Entry 9RU5 (electron microscopy, 3.26 A resolution); this record covers chains A and B of the 4 polymer chains in the assembly.

# Chain A
Molecule: TCRpub alpha chain
Organism: Homo sapiens
Sequence (209 residues; each row starts with the number of its first residue):
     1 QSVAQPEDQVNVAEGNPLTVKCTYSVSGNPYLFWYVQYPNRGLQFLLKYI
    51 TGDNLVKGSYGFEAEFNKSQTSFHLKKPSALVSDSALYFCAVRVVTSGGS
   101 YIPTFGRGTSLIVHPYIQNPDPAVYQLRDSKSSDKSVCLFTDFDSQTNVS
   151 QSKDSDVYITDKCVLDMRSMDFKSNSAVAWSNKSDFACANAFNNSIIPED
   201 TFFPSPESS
Disordered / not traced: 1-2, 132-134, 176-179, 184, 206-209
Cystine bridges: Cys22-Cys90, Cys138-Cys188

# Chain B
Molecule: TCRpub beta chain
Organism: Homo sapiens
Sequence (242 residues; each row starts with the number of its first residue):
     1 GVTQTPRYLIKTRGQQVTLSCSPISGHRSVSWYQQTPGQGLQFLFEYFSE
    51 TQRNKGNFPGRFSGRQFSNSRSEMNVSTLELGDSALYLCASSLAGDLGTE
   101 AFFGQGTRLTVVEDLKNVFPPEVAVFEPSEAEISHTQKATLVCLATGFYP
   151 DHVELSWWVNGKEVHSGVCTDPQPLKEQPALNDSRYALSSRLRVSATFWQ
   201 NPRNHFRCQVQFYGLSENDEWTQDRAKPVTQIVSAEAWGRAD
Disordered / not traced: 196-201, 238-242
Cystine bridges: Cys21-Cys89, Cys143-Cys208

# Chain A / chain B interface
Cross-chain cystine bridges: Cys163(A)-Cys169(B)
Residue-residue contacts - 66 pairs, chain A then chain B:
  Tyr31(A) - Leu97(B)  hydrophobic
  Phe33(A) - Leu97(B)
  Tyr35(A) - Ala101(B)
  Gln37(A) - Gln35(B)  hydrogen bond
  Gly42(A) - Gly104(B)
  Leu43(A) - Leu41(B)  hydrophobic
  Leu43(A) - Leu88(B)  hydrophobic
  Leu43(A) - Phe103(B)  hydrophobic
  Phe45(A) - Glu100(B)
  Lys48(A) - Gly98(B)
  Ile50(A) - Leu97(B)  hydrophobic
  Arg93(A) - Asp96(B)  hydrogen bond (side chain-backbone)
  Arg93(A) - Leu97(B)  hydrogen bond (side chain-backbone)
  Arg93(A) - Glu100(B)  hydrogen bond (side chain-backbone)
  Arg93(A) - Ala101(B)
  Val95(A) - Leu97(B)  hydrophobic
  Thr96(A) - Asn54(B)
  Ser100(A) - Arg53(B)
  Ser100(A) - Asn54(B)  hydrogen bond
  Tyr101(A) - Ser92(B)  hydrogen bond
  Tyr101(A) - Gly95(B)
  Ile102(A) - Asn54(B)
  Pro103(A) - Tyr33(B)
  Pro103(A) - Phe43(B)
  Phe105(A) - Phe103(B)  hydrophobic
  Asp121(A) - His135(B)  salt bridge
  Ala123(A) - His135(B)
  Tyr125(A) - Ser129(B)
  Tyr125(A) - Ala131(B)  hydrophobic
  Tyr125(A) - Glu132(B)  hydrogen bond
  Tyr125(A) - Thr140(B)
  Gln126(A) - Ser129(B)
  Leu127(A) - Phe126(B)
  Leu127(A) - Glu127(B)
  Leu127(A) - Pro128(B)  hydrophobic
  Leu127(A) - Thr140(B)
  Leu127(A) - Val142(B)
  Arg128(A) - Phe126(B)
  Arg128(A) - Glu127(B)  hydrogen bond (backbone-backbone)
  Asp129(A) - Ala124(B)
  Asp129(A) - Phe126(B)
  Lys135(A) - Phe126(B)
  Ser136(A) - Phe126(B)
  Val137(A) - Val142(B)  hydrophobic
  Val137(A) - Leu144(B)  hydrophobic
  Asp142(A) - Thr136(B)
  Asp142(A) - Arg193(B)  salt bridge
  Tyr158(A) - Leu175(B)  hydrophobic
  Tyr158(A) - Glu177(B)  hydrogen bond (side chain-backbone)
  Ile159(A) - Leu175(B)
  Thr160(A) - Ser189(B)
  Asp161(A) - Arg191(B)  hydrogen bond (backbone-side chain)
  Cys163(A) - Cys169(B)  disulfide
  Cys163(A) - Arg191(B)
  Val164(A) - Cys169(B)  hydrogen bond (backbone-side chain)
  Leu165(A) - Cys169(B)
  Leu165(A) - Arg193(B)
  Asp166(A) - Gly167(B)
  Met167(A) - Gly167(B)
  Met167(A) - Arg193(B)
  Met170(A) - Lys138(B)
  Phe172(A) - Lys138(B)
  Phe172(A) - Arg193(B)
  Ser174(A) - Arg193(B)  hydrogen bond
  Trp180(A) - Leu175(B)  hydrophobic
  Trp180(A) - Ala187(B)  hydrophobic
Also at the interface, not in a pair above, chain A (53 interface residues in all): Asn40, Leu87, Phe89, Gly99, Pro122, Ser130, Leu139, Ser155, Arg168, Ser169, Phe202, Pro204
Also at the interface, not in a pair above, chain B (47 interface residues in all): Ser31, Glu46, Ser91, Gln105, Val125, Leu141, Ser166, Thr170, Asp171, Lys176

# In short
The interface between chain A and chain B involves 53 residues on one side and 47 on the other; the contacts
include 1 disulfide bond, 12 hydrogen bonds and 2 salt bridges. Among the polar pairs are Asp121(A)-His135(B),
Asp142(A)-Arg193(B) and Gln37(A)-Gln35(B).
Chain A is TCRpub alpha chain and chain B is TCRpub beta chain, both from Homo sapiens; the structure, Cryo-EM
structure of TCRpub/pMHC, was determined by electron microscopy.
